7K5V - chains A and B; structure by X-ray diffraction, 2.80 A resolution.

== Chain A (and B) ==
Protein: Beta-lactamase
Organism: Klebsiella pneumoniae
Notes: EC 3.5.2.6; chain B of this document is another copy of the same molecule, construct and numbering; everything in this record applies to it too
UniProtKB: Q6XEC0 (Q6XEC0_KLEPN); numbering as in UniProt (aligned over 25-265)
Chain sequence (244 residues; numbered 22 to 265; the number before each row is that of its first residue):
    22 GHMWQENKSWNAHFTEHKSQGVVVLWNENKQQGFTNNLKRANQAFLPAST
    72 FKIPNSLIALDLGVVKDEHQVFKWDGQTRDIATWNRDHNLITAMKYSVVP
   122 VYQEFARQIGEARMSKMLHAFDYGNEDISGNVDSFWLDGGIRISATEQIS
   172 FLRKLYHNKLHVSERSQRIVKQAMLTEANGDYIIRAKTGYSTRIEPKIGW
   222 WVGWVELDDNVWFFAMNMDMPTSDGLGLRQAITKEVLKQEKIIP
Not modelled in the structure: 22-23
Sequence notes: expression tag (22-24)
Modified residues: K73 (lysine nz-carboxylic acid; KCX)
Metal / ion sites: Na+ site 1: I112, A194; Na+ site 2: L158, S212
Residues lining bound ligands: naphthalene-2,6-disulfonic acid (BIH): S70, I102, S118, V120, L158, K208, T209, G210, Y211, T213, R214, L247, R250
UniProt features mapped onto this chain:
  - active site: S70 (Acyl-ester intermediate)
  - binding site (a beta-lactam): S70, K73, S118, R250
  - modified residue: K73 (N6-carboxylysine)
  - mutagenesis: S70 (S70A: Does not alter thermal stability; S70G: Increases thermal stability. Abolishes hydrolysis of cephalothin and decreases catalytic efficiency about 60-fold with respect to ampicillin), R189 (R189A: No significant effect on catalytic efficiency with respect to ampicillin. Very little reduction in dimerization at neutral pH. Predominantly monomer at neutral pH; when associated with A-206 ...), R206 (R206A: No significant effect on catalytic efficiency with respect to ampicillin, nitrocefin or imipenem. Very little reduction in dimerization at neutral pH. Predominantly monomer at neutral pH ...)
Reported in the primary citation:
  - binding site for naphthalene-2,6-disulfonic acid: S118, T209, R214, R250

== Interface between chain A and chain B ==
Residue-residue contacts - 28 pairs, chain A then chain B:
  E89(A) - R189(B)  salt bridge
  H90(A) - Y177(B)  hydrogen bond
  T113(A) - D229(B)
  K116(A) - G201(B)  hydrogen bond (side chain-backbone)
  K116(A) - D229(B)  salt bridge
  Y117(A) - D229(B)  hydrogen bond
  Y177(A) - H90(B)  hydrogen bond
  E185(A) - R186(B)  salt bridge
  R186(A) - E185(B)  salt bridge
  R189(A) - E89(B)  salt bridge
  R189(A) - I190(B)
  R189(A) - Q193(B)  hydrogen bond
  I190(A) - R189(B)
  Q193(A) - R189(B)
  Q193(A) - R206(B)
  L196(A) - L196(B)  hydrophobic
  L196(A) - A199(B)  hydrophobic
  L196(A) - I204(B)  hydrophobic
  E198(A) - A199(B)
  A199(A) - E198(B)
  A199(A) - A199(B)  hydrogen bond (backbone-backbone)
  G201(A) - K116(B)  hydrogen bond (backbone-side chain)
  I204(A) - L196(B)  hydrophobic
  R206(A) - Q193(B)
  R206(A) - L196(B)
  D229(A) - T113(B)
  D229(A) - K116(B)  salt bridge
  D229(A) - Y117(B)  hydrogen bond
Interface residues without a listed pair, chain A (22 interface residues in all): R107, N110, T197, N200
Interface residues without a listed pair, chain B (22 interface residues in all): N110, T197, N200, E227

== Summary ==
Chain A and chain B each contribute 22 residues to their interface, with 8 hydrogen bonds and 6 salt bridges.
Among the polar pairs are E89(A)-R189(B), K116(A)-D229(B) and E185(A)-R186(B). Chain A binds
naphthalene-2,6-disulfonic acid. From the paper: a binding site for naphthalene-2,6-disulfonic acid at
S118(A), T209(A) and R214(A) among others.
Chain A and chain B are both Beta-lactamase (Klebsiella pneumoniae); the structure, OXA-48 bound by Compound
3.1, was determined by X-ray diffraction, deposited together with 6XQR, 7JHQ, 7L8O and 7R6Z.
